PDB entry 2ONH | X-ray diffraction, 2.70 A resolution | chains A and B

# Chain A (and B)
Molecule: 4S-limonene synthase
Source organism: Mentha spicata
Notes: chain B of this document is another copy of the same molecule, construct and numbering; everything in this record applies to it too
Reference sequence: Q40322 (Q40322_MENSP); numbering as in UniProt (aligned over 58-599)
Sequence (543 residues; each row starts with the number of its first residue):
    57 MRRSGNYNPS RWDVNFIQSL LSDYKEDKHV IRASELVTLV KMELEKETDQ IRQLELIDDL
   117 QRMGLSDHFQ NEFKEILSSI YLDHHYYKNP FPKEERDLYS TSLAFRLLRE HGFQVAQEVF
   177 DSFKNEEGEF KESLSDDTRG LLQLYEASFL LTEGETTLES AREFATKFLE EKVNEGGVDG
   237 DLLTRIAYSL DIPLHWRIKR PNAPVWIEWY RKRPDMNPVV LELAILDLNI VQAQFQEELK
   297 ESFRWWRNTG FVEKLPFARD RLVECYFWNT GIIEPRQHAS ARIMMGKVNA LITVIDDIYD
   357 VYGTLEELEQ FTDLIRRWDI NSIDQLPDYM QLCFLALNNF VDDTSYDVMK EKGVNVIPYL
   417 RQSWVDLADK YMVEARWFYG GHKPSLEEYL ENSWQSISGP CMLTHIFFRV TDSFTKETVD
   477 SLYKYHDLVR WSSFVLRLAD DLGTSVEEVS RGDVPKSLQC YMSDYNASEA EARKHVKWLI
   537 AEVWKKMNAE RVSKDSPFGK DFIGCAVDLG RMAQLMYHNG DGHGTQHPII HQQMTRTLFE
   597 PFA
Differences from the reference sequence: engineered mutation Met57 (Glu in Q40322)
Metal / ion sites: Mn2+ site 1: Asp352 (together with 2-fluorolinalyl diphosphate); Mn2+ site 2 near Asp356 (its only coordinating residue here)
Residues lining bound ligands: 2-fluorolinalyl diphosphate (F3P; (3S)-2-fluoro-3,7-dimethylocta-1,6-dien-3-yl trihydrogen diphosphate): Arg315, Trp324, Asn345, Ile348, Thr349, Asp352, Asp356, Tyr427, Ser452, Ile453, Ser454, Arg493, Asp496, Thr500, Asp509, Lys512, Tyr573, Asp577, His579
From the paper describing this entry:
  - contacts within the chain: Arg58-Glu363 (salt bridge), Arg59-Tyr435 (hydrogen bond), Arg59-Val357 (backbone contact)
  - binding site for 2-fluorolinalyl diphosphate: Arg315

# Chain A / chain B interface
Contacting residue pairs (39; chain A residue first):
  Glu297(A) - Arg300(B)  salt bridge
  Arg300(A) - Arg300(B)
  Asn304(A) - Asp403(B)
  Asn304(A) - Lys406(B)  hydrogen bond (backbone-side chain)
  Thr305(A) - Tyr402(B)  hydrogen bond (backbone-side chain)
  Thr305(A) - Lys406(B)
  Phe307(A) - Tyr402(B)
  Lys310(A) - Lys406(B)
  Ile376(A) - Ile413(B)  hydrophobic
  Ile379(A) - Asn411(B)
  Asp380(A) - Asn411(B)
  Asp384(A) - Met405(B)
  Gln387(A) - Met405(B)
  Leu388(A) - Tyr402(B)  hydrophobic
  Leu388(A) - Met405(B)  hydrophobic
  Leu391(A) - Tyr402(B)  hydrophobic
  Leu391(A) - Met405(B)  hydrophobic
  Asn394(A) - Asp398(B)  hydrogen bond
  Asn395(A) - Asp398(B)
  Asn395(A) - Asp399(B)
  Asn395(A) - Tyr402(B)
  Asp398(A) - Asn394(B)
  Asp398(A) - Asn395(B)  hydrogen bond (backbone-side chain)
  Asp398(A) - Asp398(B)
  Asp399(A) - Asn395(B)
  Tyr402(A) - Thr305(B)  hydrogen bond (side chain-backbone)
  Tyr402(A) - Phe307(B)
  Tyr402(A) - Leu388(B)
  Tyr402(A) - Leu391(B)  hydrophobic
  Tyr402(A) - Ala392(B)
  Tyr402(A) - Asn395(B)
  Met405(A) - Gln387(B)
  Met405(A) - Leu388(B)  hydrophobic
  Lys406(A) - Asn304(B)  hydrogen bond (side chain-backbone)
  Lys406(A) - Thr305(B)
  Lys406(A) - Lys310(B)  hydrogen bond (backbone-side chain)
  Asn411(A) - Ile379(B)
  Asn411(A) - Asp380(B)
  Ile413(A) - Ile376(B)
Also at the interface, not in a pair above, chain A (26 interface residues in all): Ala392, Ser401, Asp403, Arg417
Also at the interface, not in a pair above, chain B (24 interface residues in all): Asn377, Gly409

# In short
26 residues of chain A face 24 of chain B across their interface, with 7 hydrogen bonds and 1 salt bridge.
Among the polar pairs are Glu297(A)-Arg300(B), Asn304(A)-Lys406(B) and Thr305(A)-Tyr402(B). Chain A binds
2-fluorolinalyl diphosphate. From the paper: a binding site for 2-fluorolinalyl diphosphate at Arg315(A);
contacts within the chain involving Arg58(A), Glu363(A) and Arg59(A) among others.
Both chains are 4S-limonene synthase (Mentha spicata). Entry 2ONH (Crystal Structure of of limonene synthase
with 2-fluorolinalyl diphosphate(FLPP)) was determined by X-ray diffraction (same publication as 2ONG).
